Entry 3CQW (X-ray diffraction, 2.00 A resolution); this record covers chains A and C.

[Chain A]
Name: RAC-alpha serine/threonine-protein kinase
Source organism: Homo sapiens
Notes: EC 2.7.11.1; fragment: Kinase and AGC-kinase C-terminal domains
Reference sequence: P31749 (AKT1_HUMAN); residue numbers follow UniProt; this construct covers 144-480
Amino-acid sequence (342 residues; row label = number of the first residue in the row):
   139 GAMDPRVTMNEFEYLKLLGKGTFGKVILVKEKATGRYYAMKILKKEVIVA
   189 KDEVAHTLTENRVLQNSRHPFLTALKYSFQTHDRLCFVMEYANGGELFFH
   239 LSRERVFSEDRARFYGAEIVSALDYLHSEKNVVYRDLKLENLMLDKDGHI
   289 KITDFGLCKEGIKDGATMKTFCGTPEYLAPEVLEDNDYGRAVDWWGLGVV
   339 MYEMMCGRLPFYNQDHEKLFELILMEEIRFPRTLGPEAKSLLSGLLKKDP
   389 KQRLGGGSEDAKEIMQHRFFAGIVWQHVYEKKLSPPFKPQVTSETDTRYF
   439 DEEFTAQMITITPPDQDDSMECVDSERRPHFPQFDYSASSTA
Unresolved in the structure: 139-143, 448-463, 479-480
Modified residues: Thr308 (phosphothreonine; TPO)
Differences from the reference sequence: expression tag (139-143); engineered mutation Asp473 (Ser in P31749); variant Ser478 (Gly in P31749)
Metal / ion sites: Mn2+ near Glu314 (its only coordinating residue here)
Small-molecule neighbours: CQW (5-(5-chloro-7H-pyrrolo[2,3-d]pyrimidin-4-yl)-4,5,6,7-tetrahydro-1H-imidazo[4,5-c]pyridine): Leu156, Val164, Ala177, Lys179, Thr211, Met227, Glu228, Tyr229, Ala230, Glu234, Glu278, Asn279, Met281, Thr291, Asp292, Phe438
Swiss-Prot annotation at these positions:
  - active site: Asp274 (Proton acceptor)
  - binding site (ATP): Leu156 to Val164, Lys179
  - site: Asp462 (Cleavage)
  - modified residue: Tyr176 (Phosphotyrosine), Thr308 (Phosphothreonine), Thr448 (Phosphothreonine), Thr450 (Phosphothreonine), Tyr474 (Phosphotyrosine), Ser477 (Phosphoserine), Thr479 (Phosphothreonine)
  - glycosylation (O-linked (GlcNAc) threonine): Thr305, Thr312
  - cross-link: Lys284 (Glycyl lysine isopeptide (Lys-Gly) (interchain with G-Cter in ubiquitin))
  - natural variant: Thr435 (T435P: In CWS6)
  - mutagenesis: Tyr176 (Y176F: Significant loss of interaction with TNK2. Loss of membrane localization. Significant reduction in phosphorylation on Ser-473), Lys179 (K179M: Abolished serine/threonine-protein kinase activity), Arg273 to Leu275 (Abolished binding to cyclin-A, preventing phosphorylation by CDK2), Thr305 (T305A: Reduces O-GlcNAc levels; Reduces O-GlcNAc levels even more; when associated with A-312; T305Y: Abolishes phosphorylation at Thr-308), Thr308 (T308D: 5-fold activation and 18-fold activation; when associated with D-473), Thr312 (T312A: Reduces O-GlcNAc levels; Reduces O-GlcNAc levels even more; when associated with A-305; T312Y: Abolishes phosphorylation at Thr-308), Tyr474 (Y474F: 55% inhibition of activation)

[Chain C]
Name: Glycogen synthase kinase-3 beta
Notes: EC 2.7.11.26
Reference sequence: P49841 (GSK3B_HUMAN); residues 1-10 here correspond to UniProt positions 3-12 (UniProt number = residue number + 2)
Amino-acid sequence (10 residues; each row starts with the number of its first residue):
     1 GRPRTTSFAE
Swiss-Prot annotation at these positions:
  - modified residue: Ser7 (Phosphoserine)

[How chain A and chain C interact]
Residue-residue contacts (30; chain A residue first):
  His194(A) - Ala9(C)
  Glu234(A) - Arg4(C)  salt bridge
  Phe236(A) - Arg2(C)
  Phe236(A) - Arg4(C)
  Asp274(A) - Ser7(C)  hydrogen bond
  Lys276(A) - Thr5(C)  hydrogen bond
  Lys276(A) - Thr6(C)
  Lys276(A) - Ser7(C)  hydrogen bond
  Leu277(A) - Arg2(C)
  Glu278(A) - Arg2(C)  salt bridge
  Glu278(A) - Arg4(C)
  Glu278(A) - Thr5(C)  hydrogen bond
  Leu295(A) - Phe8(C)
  Phe309(A) - Phe8(C)
  Phe309(A) - Ala9(C)
  Phe309(A) - Glu10(C)  hydrogen bond (backbone-backbone)
  Cys310(A) - Phe8(C)
  Cys310(A) - Ala9(C)  hydrophobic
  Gly311(A) - Ser7(C)
  Gly311(A) - Phe8(C)  hydrogen bond (backbone-backbone)
  Thr312(A) - Thr5(C)
  Thr312(A) - Thr6(C)
  Thr312(A) - Ser7(C)  hydrogen bond
  Pro313(A) - Thr6(C)
  Pro313(A) - Phe8(C)
  Glu314(A) - Thr5(C)
  Tyr315(A) - Arg2(C)  hydrogen bond
  Leu316(A) - Phe8(C)  hydrophobic
  Glu341(A) - Arg2(C)  salt bridge
  Leu347(A) - Arg2(C)
Also at the interface, not in a pair above, chain A (22 interface residues in all): Ser240, Asn279, Thr308, Tyr350
Also at the interface, not in a pair above, chain C (10 interface residues in all): Gly1, Pro3

[Summary]
22 residues of chain A face 10 of chain C across their interface, with 8 hydrogen bonds and 3 salt bridges.
Polar pairs include Glu234(A)-Arg4(C), Glu278(A)-Arg2(C) and Glu341(A)-Arg2(C). Ligands of chain A: compound
CQW.
Chain A is RAC-alpha serine/threonine-protein kinase (Homo sapiens) and chain C is Glycogen synthase kinase-3
beta; the structure, Crystal Structure of Akt-1 complexed with substrate peptide and inhibitor, was determined
by X-ray diffraction, deposited together with 3CQU.
